6EU3 - chains A and O of the 17 polymer chains in the assembly; structure by electron microscopy, 3.30 A resolution.

# Chain A
Protein: DNA-directed RNA polymerase III subunit RPC1
Organism: Saccharomyces cerevisiae (strain ATCC 204508 / S288c)
Notes: EC 2.7.7.6
Reference sequence: P04051 (RPC1_YEAST); residue numbers follow UniProt; this construct covers 1-1460
Amino-acid sequence (1460 residues; row label = number of the first residue in the row):
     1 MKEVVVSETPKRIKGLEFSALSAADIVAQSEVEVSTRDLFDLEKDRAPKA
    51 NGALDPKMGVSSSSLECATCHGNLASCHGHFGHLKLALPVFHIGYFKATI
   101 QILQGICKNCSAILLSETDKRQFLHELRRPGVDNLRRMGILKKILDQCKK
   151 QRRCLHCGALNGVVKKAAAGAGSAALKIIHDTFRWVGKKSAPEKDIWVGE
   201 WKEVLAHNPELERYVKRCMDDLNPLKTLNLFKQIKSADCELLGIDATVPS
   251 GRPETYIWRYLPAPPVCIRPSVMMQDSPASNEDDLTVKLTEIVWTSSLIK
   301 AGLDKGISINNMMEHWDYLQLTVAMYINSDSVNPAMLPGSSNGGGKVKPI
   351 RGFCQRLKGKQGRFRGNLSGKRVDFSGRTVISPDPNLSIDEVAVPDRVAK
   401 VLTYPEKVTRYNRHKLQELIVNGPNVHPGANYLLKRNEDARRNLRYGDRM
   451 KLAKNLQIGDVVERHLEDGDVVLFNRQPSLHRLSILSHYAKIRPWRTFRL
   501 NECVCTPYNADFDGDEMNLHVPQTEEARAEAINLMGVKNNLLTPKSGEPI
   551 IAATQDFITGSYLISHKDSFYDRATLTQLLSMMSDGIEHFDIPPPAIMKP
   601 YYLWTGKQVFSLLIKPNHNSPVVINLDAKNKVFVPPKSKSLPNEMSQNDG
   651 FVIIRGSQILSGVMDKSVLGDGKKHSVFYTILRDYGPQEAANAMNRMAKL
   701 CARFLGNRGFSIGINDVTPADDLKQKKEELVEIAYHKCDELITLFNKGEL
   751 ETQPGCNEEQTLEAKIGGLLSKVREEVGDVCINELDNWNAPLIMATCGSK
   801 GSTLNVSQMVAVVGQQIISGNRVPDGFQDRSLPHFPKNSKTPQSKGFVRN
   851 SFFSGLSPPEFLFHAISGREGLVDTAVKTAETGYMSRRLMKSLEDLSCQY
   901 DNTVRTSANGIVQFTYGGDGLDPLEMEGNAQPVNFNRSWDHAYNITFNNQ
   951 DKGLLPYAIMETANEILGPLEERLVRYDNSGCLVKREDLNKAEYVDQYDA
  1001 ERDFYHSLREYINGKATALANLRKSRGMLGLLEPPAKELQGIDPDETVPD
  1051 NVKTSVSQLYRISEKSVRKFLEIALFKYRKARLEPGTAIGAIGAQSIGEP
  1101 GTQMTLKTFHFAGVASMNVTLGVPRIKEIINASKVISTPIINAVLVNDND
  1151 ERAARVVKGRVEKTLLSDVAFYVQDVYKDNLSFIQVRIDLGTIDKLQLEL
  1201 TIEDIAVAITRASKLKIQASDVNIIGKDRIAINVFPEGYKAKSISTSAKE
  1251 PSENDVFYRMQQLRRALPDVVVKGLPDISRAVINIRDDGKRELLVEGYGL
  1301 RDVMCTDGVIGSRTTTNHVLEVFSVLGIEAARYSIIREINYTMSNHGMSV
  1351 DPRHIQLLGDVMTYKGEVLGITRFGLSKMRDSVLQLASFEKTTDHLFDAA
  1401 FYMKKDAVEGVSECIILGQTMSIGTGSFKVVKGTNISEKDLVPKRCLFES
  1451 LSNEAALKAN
Not modelled in the structure: 1, 169-174, 330-365, 1237-1251
Bound ions: Zn2+ site 1: Cys67, Cys70, Cys77; Zn2+ site 2: Cys107, Cys154, Cys157; Mg2+: Asp511, Asp513, Asp515
UniProt features mapped onto this chain:
  - region: Pro858 to Glu870 (Bridging helix)
  - binding site (Zn(2+)): Cys67, Cys70, Cys77, His80, Cys107, Cys110, Cys154
  - binding site (Mg(2+)): Asp511, Asp513, Asp515
  - mutagenesis: Thr506 (T506I: Temperature-sensitive), Asn509 (N509Y: Temperature-sensitive), Asn518 (N518Q: Temperature-sensitive)

# Chain O
Protein: DNA-directed RNA polymerase III subunit RPC3
Organism: Saccharomyces cerevisiae (strain ATCC 204508 / S288c)
Reference sequence: P32349 (RPC3_YEAST); residues 1-654 here = UniProt positions 1-654
Amino-acid sequence (654 residues; row label = number of the first residue in the row):
     1 MDELLGEALSAENQTGESTVESEKLVTPEDVMTISSLEQRTLNPDLFLYK
    51 ELVKAHLGERAASVIGMLVALGRLSVRELVEKIDGMDVDSVKTTLVSLTQ
   101 LRCVKYLQETAISGKKTTYYYYNEEGIHILLYSGLIIDEIITQMRVNDEE
   151 EHKQLVAEIVQNVISLGSLTVEDYLSSVTSDSMKYTISSLFVQLCEMGYL
   201 IQISKLHYTPIEDLWQFLYEKHYKNIPRNSPLSDLKKRSQAKMNAKTDFA
   251 KIINKPNELSQILTVDPKTSLRIVKPTVSLTINLDRFMKGRRSKQLINLA
   301 KTRVGSVTAQVYKIALRLTEQKSPKIRDPLTQTGLLQDLEEAKSFQDEAE
   351 LVEEKTPGLTFNAIDLARHLPAELDLRGSLLSRKPSDNKKRSGSNAAASL
   401 PSKKLKTEDGFVIPALPAAVSKSLQESGDTQEEDEEEEDLDADTEDPHSA
   451 SLINSHLKILASSNFPFLNETKPGVYYVPYSKLMPVLKSSVYEYVIASTL
   501 GPSAMRLSRCIRDNKLVSEKIINSTALMKEKDIRSTLASLIRYNSVEIQE
   551 VPRTADRSASRAVFLFRCKETHSYNFMRQNLEWNMANLLFKKEKLKQENS
   601 TLLKKANRDDVKGRENELLLPSELNQLKMVNERELNVFARLSRLLSLWEV
   651 FQMA
Not modelled in the structure: 1-30, 371-449, 611-618
UniProt features mapped onto this chain:
  - region: Leu581 to Leu602 (Leucine-zipper)
  - modified residue: Thr27 (Phosphothreonine), Ser392 (Phosphoserine), Ser394 (Phosphoserine)

# Chain A / chain O interface
Pairs across the interface - 85 pairs, chain A then chain O:
  Ser22(A) - Thr41(O)
  Ser22(A) - Leu42(O)
  Ala23(A) - Thr41(O)
  Ala24(A) - Glu38(O)
  Ser30(A) - Val31(O)
  Glu31(A) - Val31(O)
  Lys108(A) - His572(O)  hydrogen bond (backbone-side chain)
  Asn109(A) - Thr571(O)  hydrogen bond
  Asn109(A) - His572(O)
  Glu117(A) - Glu212(O)
  Thr118(A) - Gln216(O)
  Arg121(A) - Arg73(O)
  Arg121(A) - Tyr121(O)  hydrogen bond
  Arg153(A) - Gln337(O)
  Arg153(A) - Leu339(O)
  Cys154(A) - Leu336(O)
  Cys154(A) - Gln337(O)  hydrogen bond (backbone-side chain)
  Leu155(A) - Leu335(O)
  His156(A) - Gln332(O)
  Cys157(A) - Gln337(O)
  Gly158(A) - Gln337(O)  hydrogen bond (backbone-side chain)
  Ala159(A) - Gln337(O)
  Leu160(A) - Gln337(O)
  Ala167(A) - Arg557(O)
  Ala168(A) - Arg557(O)
  Ile179(A) - Arg557(O)
  Lys189(A) - Leu339(O)
  Lys189(A) - Glu340(O)  salt bridge
  Ser190(A) - Leu339(O)
  Ser190(A) - Lys343(O)  hydrogen bond (backbone-side chain)
  Ala191(A) - Leu339(O)  hydrophobic
  Pro192(A) - Leu339(O)
  Trp197(A) - Arg567(O)
  Glu200(A) - Lys515(O)
  Glu200(A) - Leu516(O)
  Glu200(A) - Arg567(O)  salt bridge
  Trp201(A) - Leu565(O)  hydrophobic
  Glu203(A) - Lys515(O)
  Val204(A) - Lys515(O)
  Val204(A) - Leu516(O)
  His207(A) - Ile521(O)
  Asn208(A) - Lys520(O)
  Leu211(A) - Ser518(O)
  Leu211(A) - Glu519(O)
  Leu211(A) - Arg553(O)  hydrogen bond (backbone-side chain)
  Glu212(A) - Arg553(O)
  Glu212(A) - Leu565(O)
  Tyr214(A) - Arg553(O)
  Val215(A) - Arg553(O)
  Cys218(A) - Pro552(O)
  Cys218(A) - Arg557(O)  hydrogen bond (backbone-side chain)
  Met219(A) - Gln549(O)  hydrogen bond (backbone-side chain)
  Asp220(A) - Gln549(O)
  Asp221(A) - Gln549(O)
  Asp221(A) - Glu550(O)
  Asn223(A) - Ile541(O)
  Leu225(A) - Ile541(O)  hydrophobic
  Leu225(A) - Arg542(O)
  Asn229(A) - Asn544(O)  hydrogen bond
  Asn229(A) - Phe576(O)
  Gln233(A) - Asn544(O)
  Gln233(A) - Phe576(O)
  Lys235(A) - Tyr122(O)
  Ser236(A) - Ala70(O)
  Ala237(A) - Val69(O)
  Ala237(A) - Ala70(O)
  Ala237(A) - Leu71(O)
  Glu240(A) - Leu71(O)
  Thr247(A) - Met67(O)
  Pro249(A) - Leu42(O)
  Arg252(A) - Leu42(O)
  Arg252(A) - Pro44(O)
  Thr255(A) - Thr41(O)
  Leu303(A) - Ala538(O)  hydrophobic
  Gly306(A) - Ser535(O)
  Ile307(A) - Glu530(O)
  Ser308(A) - Glu530(O)
  Ser308(A) - Arg534(O)  hydrogen bond (backbone-side chain)
  Asn310(A) - Ala562(O)  hydrogen bond (side chain-backbone)
  Asn310(A) - Phe564(O)
  Met313(A) - Ala559(O)  hydrophobic
  Met313(A) - Phe564(O)  hydrophobic
  Glu314(A) - Ala559(O)
  Glu314(A) - Ser560(O)  hydrogen bond
  Asp317(A) - Ala559(O)
Other interface residues (no listed pair), chain A (75 interface residues in all): Val27, Leu88, Pro89, Arg128, Lys177, Ile196, Arg213, Lys226, Lys232, Ala246, Ser250, Glu254, Arg259, Tyr260, Asp304
Other interface residues (no listed pair), chain O (60 interface residues in all): Leu37, Arg40, Asp45, Gly72, Thr333, Asn514, Lys531, Glu547, Ile548, Val551, Glu570, Asn575

# Summary
Chain A and chain O form an interface of 75 and 60 residues respectively, with 13 hydrogen bonds and 2 salt
bridges. Polar contacts include Lys189(A)-Glu340(O), Glu200(A)-Arg567(O) and Lys108(A)-His572(O). UniProt
lists 7 Zn2+-binding residues, 3 Mg2+-binding residues and 3 mutagenesis sites on chain A.
Chain A is DNA-directed RNA polymerase III subunit RPC1 and chain O is DNA-directed RNA polymerase III subunit
RPC3, both from Saccharomyces cerevisiae (strain ATCC 204508 / S288c); the structure, Apo RNA Polymerase III -
closed conformation (cPOL3), was determined by electron microscopy (same publication as 6EU0, 6EU1 and 6EU2).
